Entry 7X4M (electron microscopy, 3.34 A resolution); this record covers chains L and C of the 6 polymer chains in the assembly.

# Chain L
Molecule: 8A10 light chain
Organism: Mus musculus
Sequence (108 residues; row label = number of the first residue in the row):
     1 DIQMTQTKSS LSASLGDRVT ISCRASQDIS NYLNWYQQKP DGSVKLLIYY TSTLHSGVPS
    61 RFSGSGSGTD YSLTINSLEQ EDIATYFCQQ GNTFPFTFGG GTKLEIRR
Not modelled in the structure: 7-8
Cystine bridges: Cys23-Cys88

# Chain C
Molecule: VP3
Organism: Coxsackievirus B1
Notes: EC 3.4.22.29, 3.6.1.15, 3.4.22.28, 2.7.7.48
UniProtKB: L7UV52 (L7UV52_9ENTO); residues 1-238 here correspond to UniProt positions 333-570 (UniProt number = residue number + 332)
Sequence (238 residues; each row starts with the number of its first residue):
     1 GLPVMTTPGS TQFLTSDDFQ SPSAMPQFDV TPEMQIPGRV NNLMEIAEVD SVVPVNNTED
    61 NVSSLKAYQI PVQSNSDNGK QVFGFPLQPG ANNVLNRTLL GEILNYYTHW SGSIKLTFMF
   121 CGSAMATGKF LLAYSPPGAG VPKNRKDAML GTHVIWDVGL QSSCVLCVPW ISQTHYRYVV
   181 EDEYTAAGYV TCWYQTNIVV PADVQSSCDI LCFVSACNDF SVRMLKDTPF IRQDTFYQ

# How chain L and chain C interact
Residue-residue contacts (7):
  Tyr32(L) - Gln238(C)
  Tyr49(L) - Thr235(C)
  Tyr49(L) - Phe236(C)
  Tyr49(L) - Gln238(C)
  Tyr50(L) - Gln238(C)
  Thr53(L) - Gln238(C)
  His55(L) - Asp234(C)

# Overview
5 residues of chain L and 4 residues of chain C are in contact.
Chain L is 8A10 light chain (Mus musculus) and chain C is VP3 (Coxsackievirus B1); the structure, Cryo-EM
structure of Coxsackievirus B1 mature virion in complex with nAb 8A10 (classified from CVB1 mature ..., was
determined by electron microscopy together with 7X2G, 7X2I, 7X2O, 7X2T, 7X2W, 7X35 and 7 further entries from
the same study.
